PDB entry 7ML4 | electron microscopy, 3.10 A resolution | chains N and O of the 31 polymer chains in the assembly

# Chain N
Molecule: non-template strand DNA
Sequence (38 nucleotides; each row starts with the number of its first residue):
     2 AAAAAAAAAA GGCGCGTATA TAAAAGCTAT GGAACGTT

# Chain O
Name: TATA-box-binding protein
Source organism: Saccharomyces cerevisiae
Reference sequence: P13393 (TBP_YEAST); residue numbers follow UniProt; this construct covers 1-240
Amino-acid sequence (240 residues; row label = number of the first residue in the row):
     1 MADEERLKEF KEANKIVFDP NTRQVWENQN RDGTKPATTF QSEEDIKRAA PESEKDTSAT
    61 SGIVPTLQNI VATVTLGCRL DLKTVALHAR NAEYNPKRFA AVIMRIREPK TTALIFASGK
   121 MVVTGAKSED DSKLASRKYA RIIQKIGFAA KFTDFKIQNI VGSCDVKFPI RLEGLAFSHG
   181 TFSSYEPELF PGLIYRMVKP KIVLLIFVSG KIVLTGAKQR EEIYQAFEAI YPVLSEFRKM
Disordered / not traced: 1-60

# Interface between chain N and chain O
Contacting residue pairs - 31 pairs, chain N then chain O:
  DA19(N) - Leu189(O)  sugar contact
  DA19(N) - Phe190(O)  base contact
  DA19(N) - Pro191(O)  base contact
  DT20(N) - Glu186(O)  phosphate contact
  DT20(N) - Phe190(O)  base contact
  DT20(N) - Ile194(O)  phosphate contact
  DT20(N) - Leu205(O)  base contact
  DA21(N) - Ile194(O)  sugar contact
  DA21(N) - Arg196(O)  salt bridge to the phosphate
  DA21(N) - Val203(O)  phosphate contact
  DA21(N) - Leu205(O)  base contact
  DA21(N) - Thr215(O)  sugar contact
  DT22(N) - Asn159(O)  hydrogen bond to the base
  DT22(N) - Val161(O)  base contact
  DT22(N) - Arg196(O)  salt bridge to the phosphate
  DT22(N) - Val203(O)  phosphate contact
  DT22(N) - Thr215(O)  hydrogen bond to the base
  DT22(N) - Gly216(O)  phosphate contact
  DA23(N) - Val71(O)  base contact
  DA23(N) - Gln158(O)  hydrogen bond to the phosphate
  DA23(N) - Asn159(O)  sugar contact
  DA23(N) - Lys201(O)  salt bridge to the phosphate
  DA24(N) - Thr73(O)  sugar contact
  DA24(N) - Phe116(O)  base contact
  DA24(N) - Val122(O)  sugar contact
  DA24(N) - Gln158(O)  hydrogen bond to the phosphate
  DA26(N) - Phe99(O)  sugar contact
  DA26(N) - Ala100(O)  phosphate contact
  DA26(N) - Phe116(O)  phosphate contact
  DA26(N) - Ser118(O)  hydrogen bond to the phosphate
  DG27(N) - Ala100(O)  phosphate contact
Interface residues without a listed pair, chain N (9 interface residues in all): DA25
Interface residues without a listed pair, chain O (27 interface residues in all): Leu114, Lys120, Lys156, Phe207, Val213, Lys218

# Summary
The interface between chain N and chain O involves 9 residues on one side and 27 on the other, with 5 hydrogen
bonds and 3 salt bridges. Among the polar pairs are DT22(N)-Asn159(O), DT22(N)-Thr215(O) and
DA23(N)-Gln158(O).
Chain N is non-template strand DNA and chain O is TATA-box-binding protein (Saccharomyces cerevisiae); the
structure, RNA polymerase II initially transcribing complex (ITC), was determined by electron microscopy
together with 7MEI, 7MK9, 7MKA, 7ML0, 7ML1, 7ML2 and 7ML3 from the same study.
